Entry 5CZA (X-ray diffraction, 2.50 A resolution); this record covers chains I and Y of the 28 polymer chains in the assembly.

== Chain I ==
Protein: Proteasome subunit beta type-3
Organism: Saccharomyces cerevisiae (strain ATCC 204508 / S288c)
Notes: EC 3.4.25.1
UniProt: P25451 (PSB3_YEAST); residues 0-204 here correspond to UniProt positions 1-205 (UniProt number = residue number + 1)
Chain sequence (205 residues; each row starts with the number of its first residue; numbering starts at 0):
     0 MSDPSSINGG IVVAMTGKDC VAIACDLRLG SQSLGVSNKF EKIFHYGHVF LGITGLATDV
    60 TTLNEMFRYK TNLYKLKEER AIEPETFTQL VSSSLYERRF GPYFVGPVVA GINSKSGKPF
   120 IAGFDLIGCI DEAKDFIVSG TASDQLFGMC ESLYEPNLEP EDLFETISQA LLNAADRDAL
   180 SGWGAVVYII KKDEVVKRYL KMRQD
Disordered / not traced: 0
Bound ions: Mg2+ site 1: A174, D177, S180; Mg2+ site 2: D204 (shared with A165(Y), N168(Y), S171(Y) of chain Y)
UniProt features mapped onto this chain:
  - modified residue: S30 (Phosphoserine)
  - cross-link: K69 (Glycyl lysine isopeptide (Lys-Gly) (interchain with G-Cter in ubiquitin))

== Chain Y ==
Protein: Proteasome subunit beta type-5
Organism: Saccharomyces cerevisiae (strain ATCC 204508 / S288c)
Notes: EC 3.4.25.1
UniProt: P30656 (PSB5_YEAST); residues 1-212 here correspond to UniProt positions 76-287 (UniProt number = residue number + 75)
Chain sequence (212 residues; numbered 1 to 212; the number before each row is that of its first residue):
     1 TTTLAFRFQG GIIVAVDSRA TAGNWVASQT VKKVIEINPF LLGTMAGGAA DCQFWETWLG
    61 SQCRLHELRE KERISVAAAS KILSNLVYQY KGAGLSMGTM ICGYTRKEGP TIYYVDSDGT
   121 RLKGDIFCVG SGQTFAYGVL DSNYKWDLSV EDALYLGKRS ILAAAHRNAY SGGSVNLYHV
   181 TEDGWIYHGN HDVGELFWKV KEEEGSFNNV IG
Sequence notes: engineered mutation N168 (Asp243 in P30656)
Bound ions: Mg2+: A165, N168, S171 (shared with D204(I) of chain I)
What the authors report for this chain:
  - catalytic residues: D17, K33
  - catalytic residues: G47 (proposed by the authors, not directly observed)
  - mutagenesis - T1A, T1C, T1S, D17N: decreased growth
  - mutagenesis - K33A: decreased catalytic activity
  - mutagenesis - T1S, D17N: decreased catalytic activity on Suc-LLVY-AMC
  - mutagenesis - T1C: abolished catalytic activity
  - mutagenesis - T1S: abolished growth in response to 37  degC
  - mutagenesis - T1S (3.7-fold): decreased binding to bortezomib
  - mutagenesis - T1S (1.8-fold): decreased binding to carfilzomib

== How chain I and chain Y interact ==
Contacting residue pairs (44):
  S5(I) with N24(Y)
  R27(I) with A169(Y)
  S32(I) with R167(Y); N168(Y); A169(Y), hydrogen bond (backbone-backbone); Y170(Y)
  L33(I) with F135(Y), hydrophobic; R167(Y)
  G34(I) with R167(Y), hydrogen bond (backbone-side chain)
  N37(I) with N209(Y); V210(Y)
  K38(I) with N209(Y), hydrogen bond (side chain-backbone); I211(Y)
  Q144(I) with W25(Y)
  D175(I) with Q29(Y), hydrogen bond (backbone-side chain)
  R176(I) with W25(Y); V26(Y), hydrogen bond (side chain-backbone); A27(Y), hydrogen bond (side chain-backbone); S28(Y)
  D177(I) with N24(Y); V26(Y)
  A178(I) with N24(Y), hydrogen bond (backbone-backbone); V26(Y); A169(Y); Y170(Y), hydrophobic
  L179(I) with N24(Y)
  W182(I) with H166(Y), hydrogen bond (side chain-backbone); R167(Y)
  K200(I) with W198(Y); G212(Y)
  M201(I) with W198(Y)
  R202(I) with G173(Y), hydrogen bond (side chain-backbone); D192(Y), salt bridge; G194(Y)
  Q203(I) with H166(Y), hydrogen bond (backbone-side chain); F197(Y); W198(Y); V210(Y)
  D204(I) with R19(Y), salt bridge; A165(Y); S171(Y); G172(Y); G173(Y), hydrogen bond (side chain-backbone); V193(Y)
Also at the interface, not in a pair above, chain I (21 interface residues in all): Q31, V35

== Overview ==
21 residues of chain I face 26 of chain Y across their interface; the contacts include 11 hydrogen bonds and 2
salt bridges. Among the polar pairs are R202(I)-D192(Y), D204(I)-R19(Y) and G34(I)-R167(Y). The paper reports
catalytic residues D17(Y), K33(Y) and G47(Y); T1A, T1C and T1S of chain Y, among others, reduce growth; 5
substitutions were tested in all.
Chain I is Proteasome subunit beta type-3 and chain Y is Proteasome subunit beta type-5, both from
Saccharomyces cerevisiae (strain ATCC 204508 / S288c); the structure, Yeast 20S proteasome beta5-D166N mutant,
was determined by X-ray diffraction, deposited together with 5CZ4, 5CZ5, 5CZ6, 5CZ7, 5CZ8, 5CZ9 and 16 further
entries.
